Entry 6BSX (X-ray diffraction, 1.65 A resolution); this record covers chain A.

[Chain A]
Name: GTP-binding protein Rheb
Organism: Homo sapiens
Notes: fragment: rheb vcid 10367
Reference sequence: Q15382 (RHEB_HUMAN); residues 1-169 here = UniProt positions 1-169
Amino-acid sequence (178 residues; each row starts with the number of its first residue; numbering starts at 0):
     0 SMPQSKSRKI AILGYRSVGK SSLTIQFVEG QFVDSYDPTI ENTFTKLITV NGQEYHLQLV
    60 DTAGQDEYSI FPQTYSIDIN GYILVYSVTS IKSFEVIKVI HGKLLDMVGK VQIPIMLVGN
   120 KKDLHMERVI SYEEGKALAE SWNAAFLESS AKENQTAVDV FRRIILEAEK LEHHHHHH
Unresolved in the structure: 0-1, 172-177
Differences from the reference sequence: expression tag (0, 170-177)
Ion coordination: Mg2+: Ser20 (together with GDP)
Residues lining bound ligands:
  - (5,6-dimethyl-1H-benzimidazol-2-yl)methanol (E7S): Ala10, Leu12, Glu40, Thr61, Ala62, Gly63, Gln64, Phe70, Tyr74, Ile78, Tyr81, Met106
  - GDP (guanosine-5'-diphosphate): Tyr14, Arg15, Ser16, Val17, Gly18, Lys19, Ser20, Ser21, Phe31, Val32, Asp33, Tyr35, Asp60, Asn119, Lys120, Asp122, Leu123, Ser149, Ala150, Lys151
What the authors report for this chain:
  - binding site for (5,6-dimethyl-1H-benzimidazol-2-yl)methanol: Glu40, Ala62, Ile69

[Overview]
Ligands of chain A: GDP and (5,6-dimethyl-1H-benzimidazol-2-yl)methanol. From the paper: a binding site for
(5,6-dimethyl-1H-benzimidazol-2-yl)methanol at Glu40, Ala62 and Ile69.
Chain A is GTP-binding protein Rheb (Homo sapiens); the structure, Crystal structure of rheb in complex with
compound 1 at 1.65A resolution, was determined by X-ray diffraction (same publication as 5YXH and 6BT0).
